Entry 6YN1 (X-ray diffraction, 2.35 A resolution); this record covers chains C and E of the 10 polymer chains in the assembly.

# Chain C
Name: Histone H3
Organism: Xenopus laevis
UniProtKB: A0A310TTQ1 (A0A310TTQ1_XENLA); residues 38-135 here correspond to UniProt positions 39-136 (UniProt number = residue number + 1)
Sequence (99 residues; row label = number of the first residue in the row):
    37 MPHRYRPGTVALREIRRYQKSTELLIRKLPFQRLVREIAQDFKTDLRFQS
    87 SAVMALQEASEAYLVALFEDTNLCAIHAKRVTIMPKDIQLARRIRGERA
Not modelled in the structure: 37-39, 134-135
Construct notes: initiating methionine (37)

# Chain E
Name: Aprataxin and PNK-like factor
Organism: Homo sapiens
Notes: EC 4.2.99.18
UniProtKB: Q8IW19 (APLF_HUMAN); numbering as in UniProt (aligned over 449-490)
Sequence (43 residues; row label = number of the first residue in the row):
   448 GLDEDNDNVGQPNEYDLNDSFLDDEEEDYEPTDEDSDWEPGKE
Not modelled in the structure: 448-458, 475-481, 488-490
Construct notes: expression tag (448)
From the paper describing this entry:
  - mutagenesis - Y476A/W485A: unchanged binding to H3-H4
  - mutagenesis - Y462A/F468A, Y462A/F468A/Y476A/W485A, Y476A/W485A: decreased binding to octamer-mix

# How chain C and chain E interact
Pairs across the interface (32; chain C residue first):
  R63(C) - P459(E)
  R63(C) - N460(E)
  K64(C) - N460(E)  hydrogen bond (backbone-side chain)
  K64(C) - E461(E)
  K64(C) - Y462(E)
  L65(C) - E461(E)
  L65(C) - D463(E)
  Q68(C) - Y462(E)
  Q68(C) - D463(E)  hydrogen bond (side chain-backbone)
  Q68(C) - D466(E)  hydrogen bond
  Q68(C) - L469(E)
  R72(C) - D466(E)  salt bridge
  R72(C) - F468(E)
  A75(C) - F468(E)  hydrophobic
  Q76(C) - F468(E)
  L82(C) - F468(E)
  R83(C) - S467(E)
  R83(C) - F468(E)
  R83(C) - D470(E)  salt bridge
  F84(C) - F468(E)  hydrogen bond (backbone-backbone)
  F84(C) - L469(E)
  F84(C) - D470(E)  hydrogen bond (backbone-backbone)
  Q85(C) - D470(E)
  Q85(C) - D471(E)
  Q85(C) - E473(E)
  S86(C) - L464(E)
  S86(C) - L469(E)
  S86(C) - D471(E)  hydrogen bond
  V89(C) - Y462(E)  hydrophobic
  V89(C) - L469(E)  hydrophobic
  M90(C) - Y462(E)
  Q93(C) - Y462(E)  hydrogen bond
Interface residues without a listed pair, chain C (17 interface residues in all): L60, V71
Interface residues without a listed pair, chain E (14 interface residues in all): E474
From the paper, about this interface:
  - interface residues, chain E: P459(E), Y462(E), F468(E)

# In short
17 residues of chain C and 14 residues of chain E are in contact, with 7 hydrogen bonds and 2 salt bridges.
Polar pairs include R72(C)-D466(E), R83(C)-D470(E) and K64(C)-N460(E). From the paper: Y462A/F468A,
Y462A/F468A/Y476A/W485A and Y476A/W485A of chain E reduce binding to octamer-mix; interface residues P459(E),
Y462(E) and F468(E).
Here chain C is Histone H3 (Xenopus laevis) and chain E is Aprataxin and PNK-like factor (Homo sapiens). Entry
6YN1 (Crystal structure of histone chaperone APLF acidic domain bound to the histone H2A-H2B-H3-H4 octamer)
was determined by X-ray diffraction.
